7RD3 - chains B and C of the 3 polymer chains in the assembly; structure by X-ray diffraction, 1.81 A resolution.

Chain B:
Molecule: antibody m42.126 light chain
Source organism: Mus musculus
Notes: antibody fragment or engineered binder
Chain sequence (220 residues; numbered 1 to 214 plus 6 insertion-coded residues; the number before each row is that of its first residue; a row labelled like 27A-27F holds insertion residues (27A, then the next letters in order)):
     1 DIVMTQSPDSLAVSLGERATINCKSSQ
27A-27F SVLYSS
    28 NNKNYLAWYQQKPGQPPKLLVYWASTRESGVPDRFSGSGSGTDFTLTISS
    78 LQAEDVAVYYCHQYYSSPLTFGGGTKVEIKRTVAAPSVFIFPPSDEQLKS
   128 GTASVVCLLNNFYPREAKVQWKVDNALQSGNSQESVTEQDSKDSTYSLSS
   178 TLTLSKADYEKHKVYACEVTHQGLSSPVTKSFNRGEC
Unresolved in the structure: 212-214
Disulfide bonds: Cys-23/Cys-88, Cys-134/Cys-194

Chain C:
Molecule: Circumsporozoite protein
Notes: fragment: peptide 21
Reference sequence: P02893 (CSP_PLAFA); residues 1-15 here correspond to UniProt positions 120-134 (UniProt number = residue number + 119)
Chain sequence (15 residues; numbered 1 to 15; the number before each row is that of its first residue):
     1 NPDPNANPNVDPNAN

Chain B / chain C interface:
Residue-residue contacts (17; chain B residue first):
  Tyr-27D(B) / Asn-1(C)
  Tyr-27D(B) / Pro-2(C)
  Asn-28(B) / Pro-12(C)
  Tyr-32(B) / Pro-2(C)
  Tyr-32(B) / Pro-12(C)
  Tyr-49(B) / Asn-15(C)
  Trp-50(B) / Val-10(C)  hydrophobic
  Trp-50(B) / Ala-14(C)  hydrogen bond (side chain-backbone)
  Trp-50(B) / Asn-15(C)
  Tyr-91(B) / Val-10(C)  hydrophobic
  Tyr-92(B) / Asn-1(C)  hydrogen bond (side chain-backbone)
  Tyr-92(B) / Pro-2(C)
  Tyr-92(B) / Asp-3(C)  hydrogen bond (backbone-backbone)
  Ser-93(B) / Ala-6(C)
  Ser-94(B) / Asp-3(C)
  Ser-94(B) / Ala-6(C)
  Leu-96(B) / Ala-6(C)
Other interface residues (no listed pair), chain B (11 interface residues in all): Thr-53
Other interface residues (no listed pair), chain C (11 interface residues in all): Asn-5, Asn-7, Asp-11

Summary:
Chain B and chain C each contribute 11 residues to their interface, with 3 hydrogen bonds. Among the polar
pairs are Trp-50(B)/Ala-14(C), Tyr-92(B)/Asn-1(C) and Tyr-92(B)/Asp-3(C).
Chain B is antibody m42.126 light chain (Mus musculus) and chain C is Circumsporozoite protein; the structure,
Crystal structure of PfCSP peptide 21 with vaccine-elicited human anti-malaria antibody m42.126, was
determined by X-ray diffraction (same publication as 7RCS and 7RDA).
